7UHC - chains A and B of the 6 polymer chains in the assembly; structure by electron microscopy, 3.10 A resolution.

Chain A (and B):
Protein: Spike glycoprotein
Organism: Severe acute respiratory syndrome coronavirus 2
Notes: chain B of this document is another copy of the same molecule, construct and numbering; everything in this record applies to it too
UniProt: P0DTC2 (SPIKE_SARS2); numbering as in UniProt (aligned over 1-1208)
Amino-acid sequence (1288 residues; each row starts with the number of its first residue):
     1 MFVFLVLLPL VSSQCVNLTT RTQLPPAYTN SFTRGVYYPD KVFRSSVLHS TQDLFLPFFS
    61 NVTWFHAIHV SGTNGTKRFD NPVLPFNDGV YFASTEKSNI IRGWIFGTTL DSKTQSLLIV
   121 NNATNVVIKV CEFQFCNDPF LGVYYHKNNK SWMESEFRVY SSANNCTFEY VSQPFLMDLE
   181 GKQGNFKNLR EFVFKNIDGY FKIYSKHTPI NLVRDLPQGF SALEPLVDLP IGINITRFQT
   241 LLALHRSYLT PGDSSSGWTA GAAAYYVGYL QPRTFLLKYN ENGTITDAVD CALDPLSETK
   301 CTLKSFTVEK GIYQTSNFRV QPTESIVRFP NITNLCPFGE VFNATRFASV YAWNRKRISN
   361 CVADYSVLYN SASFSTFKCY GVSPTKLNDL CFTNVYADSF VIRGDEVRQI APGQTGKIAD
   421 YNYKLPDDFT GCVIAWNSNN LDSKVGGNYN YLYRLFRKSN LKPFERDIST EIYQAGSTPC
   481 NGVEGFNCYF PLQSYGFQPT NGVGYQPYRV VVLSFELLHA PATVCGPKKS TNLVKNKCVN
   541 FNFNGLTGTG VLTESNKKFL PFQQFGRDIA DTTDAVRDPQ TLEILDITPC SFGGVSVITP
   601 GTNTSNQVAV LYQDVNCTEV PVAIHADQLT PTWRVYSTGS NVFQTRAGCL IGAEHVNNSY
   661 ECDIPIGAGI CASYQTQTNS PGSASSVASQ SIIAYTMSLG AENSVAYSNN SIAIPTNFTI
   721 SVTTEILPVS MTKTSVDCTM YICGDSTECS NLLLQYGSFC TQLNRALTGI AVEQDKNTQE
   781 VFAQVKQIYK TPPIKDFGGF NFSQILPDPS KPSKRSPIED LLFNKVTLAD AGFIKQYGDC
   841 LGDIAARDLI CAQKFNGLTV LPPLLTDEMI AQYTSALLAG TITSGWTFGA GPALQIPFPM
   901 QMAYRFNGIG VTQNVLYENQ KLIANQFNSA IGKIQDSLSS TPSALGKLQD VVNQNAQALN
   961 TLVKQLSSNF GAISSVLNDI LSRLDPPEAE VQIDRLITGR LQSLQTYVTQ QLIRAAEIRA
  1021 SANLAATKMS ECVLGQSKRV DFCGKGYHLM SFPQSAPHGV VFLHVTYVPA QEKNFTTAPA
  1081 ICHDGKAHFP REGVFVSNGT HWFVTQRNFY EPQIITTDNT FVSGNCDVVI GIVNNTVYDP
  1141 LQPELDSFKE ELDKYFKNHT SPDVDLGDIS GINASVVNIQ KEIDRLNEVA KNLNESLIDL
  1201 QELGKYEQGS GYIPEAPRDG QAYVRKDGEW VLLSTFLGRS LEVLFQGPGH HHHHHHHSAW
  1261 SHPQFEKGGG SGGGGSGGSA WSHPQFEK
Unresolved in the structure: 1-26, 67-80, 144-164, 173-185, 243-263, 621-640, 677-689, 828-855, 1146-1288
Construct notes: engineered mutation Gly682 (Arg in P0DTC2), Ser683 (Arg in P0DTC2), Ser685 (Arg in P0DTC2), Pro817 (Phe in P0DTC2), Pro892 (Ala in P0DTC2), Pro899 (Ala in P0DTC2), Pro942 (Ala in P0DTC2), Pro986 (Lys in P0DTC2), Pro987 (Val in P0DTC2); expression tag (1209-1288)
UniProt features mapped onto this chain:
  - region: Asn280 to Cys301 (Putative superantigen), Arg403 to Asp405 (Integrin-binding motif), Asn448 to Phe456 (Immunodominant HLA epitope recognized by the CD8+), Pro681, Ala684 (Putative superantigen), Ser816 to Tyr837 (Fusion peptide 1), Lys835 to Phe855 (Fusion peptide 2), Asp1163 to Glu1202 (Heptad repeat 2)
  - site: Arg815, Ser816 (Cleavage)
  - glycosylation: Asn17 (N-linked (GlcNAc...) (complex) asparagine), Asn61 (N-linked (GlcNAc...) (hybrid) asparagine), Asn74 (N-linked (GlcNAc...) (complex) asparagine), Asn122 (N-linked (GlcNAc...) (hybrid) asparagine), Asn149 (N-linked (GlcNAc...) (complex) asparagine), Asn165 (N-linked (GlcNAc...) (complex) asparagine), Asn234 (N-linked (GlcNAc...) (high mannose) asparagine), Asn282 (N-linked (GlcNAc...) (complex) asparagine), Thr323 (O-linked (GalNAc) threonine), Ser325 (O-linked (HexNAc...) serine), Asn331 (N-linked (GlcNAc...) (complex) asparagine), Asn343 (N-linked (GlcNAc...) (complex) asparagine), Asn603 (N-linked (GlcNAc...) (hybrid) asparagine), Asn616 (N-linked (GlcNAc...) (complex) asparagine), Asn657 (N-linked (GlcNAc...) (complex) asparagine), Thr676 (O-linked (GlcNAc...) threonine), Thr678 (O-linked (GlcNAc...) threonine), Asn709 (N-linked (GlcNAc...) (high mannose) asparagine), Asn717 (N-linked (GlcNAc...) (hybrid) asparagine), Asn801 (N-linked (GlcNAc...) (hybrid) asparagine) and 6 more in UniProt
Disulfides: Cys131-Cys166, Cys291-Cys301, Cys336-Cys361, Cys379-Cys432, Cys391-Cys525, Cys480-Cys488, Cys538-Cys590, Cys617-Cys649, Cys662-Cys671, Cys738-Cys760, Cys743-Cys749, Cys1032-Cys1043, Cys1082-Cys1126
Glycans and other covalent adducts: N-acetylglucosamine (NAG) linked to Asn61, Asn122, Asn165, Asn234, Asn282, Asn331, Asn343, Asn603, Asn616, Asn657, Asn709, Asn717, Asn801, Asn1074, Asn1098, Asn1134
From the paper describing this entry:
  - mutagenesis - E406W, K417N, Y453K, Y453R: decreased binding to Multivalent miniprotein inhibitor AHB2-2GS-SB175
  - mutagenesis - Y453F, E484K: increased binding to Multivalent miniprotein inhibitor AHB2-2GS-SB175
  - mutagenesis - E406W, K417N (greater than 10-fold), Y453K, Y453R: decreased binding to LCB1

Interface between chain A and chain B:
Contacting residue pairs (131):
  Tyr38(A) with Leu560(B), hydrophobic; Phe562(B), hydrophobic
  Asp40(A) with Phe562(B)
  Lys41(A) with Phe562(B); Gln563(B); Gln564(B), hydrogen bond (backbone-backbone); Phe565(B)
  Val42(A) with Gln563(B), hydrogen bond (backbone-side chain); Phe565(B); Arg567(B)
  Phe43(A) with Lys558(B); Phe559(B), hydrophobic; Gln563(B); Phe565(B), hydrogen bond (backbone-backbone); Gly566(B); Arg567(B), hydrogen bond (backbone-backbone)
  Val47(A) with Ile569(B), hydrophobic
  Cys166(A) with Arg357(B)
  Thr167(A) with Arg357(B), hydrogen bond (backbone-side chain)
  Tyr200(A) with Pro521(B)
  Glu224(A) with Phe562(B)
  Pro225(A) with Phe562(B), hydrophobic
  Pro230(A) with Pro521(B), hydrophobic
  Asn282(A) with Leu560(B)
  Gly283(A) with Leu560(B)
  Thr284(A) with Leu560(B)
  Asp737(A) with Asn317(B), hydrogen bond
  Met740(A) with Phe592(B), hydrophobic
  Gln755(A) with Ser968(B); Asn969(B), hydrogen bond; Phe970(B), hydrogen bond (backbone-backbone); Gly971(B)
  Tyr756(A) with Gln965(B), hydrogen bond (backbone-side chain); Ser968(B); Phe970(B)
  Gly757(A) with Gln965(B); Ser968(B), hydrogen bond (backbone-side chain)
  Ser758(A) with Thr961(B); Gln965(B), hydrogen bond (backbone-side chain)
  Phe759(A) with Gln965(B); Gln1002(B); Ser1003(B); Thr1006(B)
  Gln762(A) with Thr961(B)
  Arg765(A) with Gln957(B), hydrogen bond
  Lys776(A) with Lys947(B)
  Gln784(A) with Lys1045(B)
  Gln787(A) with Ala701(B); Asn703(B), hydrogen bond
  Ile788(A) with Leu699(B); Ala701(B), hydrogen bond (backbone-backbone); Glu702(B); Asn703(B), hydrogen bond (backbone-backbone)
  Tyr789(A) with Asn703(B)
  Lys790(A) with Glu702(B), salt bridge; Asn703(B), hydrogen bond (backbone-backbone)
  Pro792(A) with Tyr707(B), hydrophobic
  Asp796(A) with Tyr707(B), hydrogen bond (backbone-side chain)
  Phe797(A) with Tyr707(B)
  Asn856(A) with Phe592(B)
  Gly857(A) with Phe592(B)
  Leu861(A) with Gln613(B)
  Pro863(A) with Gly667(B); Ala668(B), hydrogen bond (backbone-backbone)
  Leu864(A) with Pro665(B), hydrophobic; Gly667(B); Ala668(B); Gly669(B), hydrogen bond (backbone-backbone); Ile670(B); Cys671(B), hydrophobic
  Leu865(A) with Met697(B), hydrophobic
  Thr866(A) with Ala668(B); Gly669(B)
  Met869(A) with Gly669(B); Thr696(B); Met697(B); Leu699(B)
  Gln872(A) with Leu699(B)
  Tyr873(A) with Leu699(B)
  Thr883(A) with Val705(B); Tyr707(B)
  Trp886(A) with Tyr1047(B)
  Gly889(A) with Asp1041(B)
  Ala890(A) with Gly1046(B); Tyr1047(B); Pro1069(B)
  Pro892(A) with Pro1069(B)
  Ala893(A) with Val705(B), hydrophobic
  Leu894(A) with Ala713(B); Ile714(B); Pro715(B); Glu1072(B)
  Gln895(A) with Val705(B); Ala706(B); Ser711(B), hydrogen bond; Ile712(B); Ala713(B), hydrogen bond (backbone-backbone); Asn1074(B), hydrogen bond
  Ile896(A) with Tyr707(B); Ser711(B)
  Pro897(A) with Tyr707(B), hydrophobic; Ser708(B); Asn709(B); Ser711(B); Thr1077(B)
  Phe898(A) with Tyr707(B), hydrogen bond (backbone-side chain)
  Met900(A) with Thr1077(B)
  Tyr904(A) with Ile712(B); Val1094(B); Arg1107(B)
  Thr912(A) with Phe1121(B)
  Gln913(A) with Pro1090(B); Arg1107(B)
  Asn914(A) with Ser1123(B)
  Tyr917(A) with Pro1079(B), hydrophobic; Phe1089(B), hydrophobic; Val1128(B)
  Glu918(A) with Ser1123(B); Gly1124(B); Val1128(B)
  Lys964(A) with Ile569(B)
  Asp994(A) with Arg995(B), salt bridge
  Gln1005(A) with Gln1002(B), hydrogen bond
  Leu1012(A) with Gln1010(B); Ile1013(B), hydrophobic
  Ser1030(A) with Val1040(B), hydrogen bond (side chain-backbone); Asp1041(B)
  Glu1031(A) with Arg1039(B), salt bridge
  Leu1034(A) with Val1040(B)
  Arg1039(A) with Arg1039(B)
  Leu1141(A) with Leu1141(B), hydrophobic
Other interface residues (no listed pair), chain A (86 interface residues in all): Ile231, Gly232, Lys786, Leu858, Pro862, Ser884, Gly891, Asn907, Gln920, Lys921, Val963, Thr1009, Ile1013, Arg1019, Thr1027, Gly1035
Other interface residues (no listed pair), chain B (85 interface residues in all): Arg319, Ala570, Arg646, Ala647, Cys662, Ile666, Gly700, Ser704, Asn710, Gly999, Thr1009, Glu1017, Val1068, Ile1130

Summary:
Chain A and chain B form an interface of 86 and 85 residues respectively, with 25 hydrogen bonds and 3 salt
bridges. Polar pairs include Lys790(A)-Glu702(B), Asp994(A)-Arg995(B) and Glu1031(A)-Arg1039(B). The paper
reports that E406W, K417N and Y453K of chain A, among others, reduce binding to Multivalent miniprotein
inhibitor AHB2-2GS-SB175; E406W, K417N and Y453K of chain A, among others, reduce binding to LCB1.
Chain A and chain B are both Spike glycoprotein (Severe acute respiratory syndrome coronavirus 2); the
structure, SARS-CoV-2 spike in complex with AHB2-2GS-SB175, was determined by electron microscopy, deposited
together with 7UHB.
